8PVQ - chain A; structure by X-ray diffraction, 2.43 A resolution.

== Chain A ==
Protein: Pentraxin-related protein PTX3
Organism: Homo sapiens
UniProt: P26022 (PTX3_HUMAN); residues 4-207 here correspond to UniProt positions 178-381 (UniProt number = residue number + 174)
Chain sequence (207 residues; numbered 1 to 207; the number before each row is that of its first residue):
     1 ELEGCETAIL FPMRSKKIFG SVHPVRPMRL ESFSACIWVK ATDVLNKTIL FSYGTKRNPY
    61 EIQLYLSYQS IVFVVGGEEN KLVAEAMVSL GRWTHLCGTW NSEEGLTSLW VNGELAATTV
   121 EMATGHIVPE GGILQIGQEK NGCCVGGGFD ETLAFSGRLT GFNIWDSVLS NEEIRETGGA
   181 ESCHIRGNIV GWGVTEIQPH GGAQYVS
Disordered / not traced: 1, 143-147, 207
Disulfide bonds: Cys5-Cys183, Cys36-Cys97
Construct notes: expression tag (1-3)
Swiss-Prot annotation at these positions:
  - glycosylation: Asn46 (N-linked (GlcNAc...) asparagine)
What the authors report for this chain:
  - self-association interface (contacts with another copy of this molecule); pairs are residue here / residue on that copy: Lys56-Glu139 (salt bridge), Arg57-Glu78 (salt bridge)
  - contacts within the chain: Lys47-Glu139 (salt bridge), Tyr60-Glu139 (hydrogen bond)
  - contacts within the chain: Glu78-Lys81 (proposed by the authors, not directly observed)
  - conformationally variable residues (order/disorder transition): Gly142 to Gly146

== In short ==
From the paper: conformational variability at Gly142; a self-association interface involving Lys56, Arg57 and
Glu78 among others.
Chain A is Pentraxin-related protein PTX3 (Homo sapiens); the structure, Crystal Structure of Human PTX3
C-terminal domain, was determined by X-ray diffraction (same publication as 8S50).
